PDB entry 8EH9 | electron microscopy, 3.90 A resolution | chains G and I of the 8 polymer chains in the assembly

Chain G:
Molecule: DNA-directed RNA polymerase subunit alpha
Source organism: Escherichia coli
Notes: EC 2.7.7.6
Reference sequence: P0A7Z6 (RPOA_ECO57); residue numbers follow UniProt; this construct covers 1-234
Sequence (239 residues; numbered 1 to 239; the number before each row is that of its first residue):
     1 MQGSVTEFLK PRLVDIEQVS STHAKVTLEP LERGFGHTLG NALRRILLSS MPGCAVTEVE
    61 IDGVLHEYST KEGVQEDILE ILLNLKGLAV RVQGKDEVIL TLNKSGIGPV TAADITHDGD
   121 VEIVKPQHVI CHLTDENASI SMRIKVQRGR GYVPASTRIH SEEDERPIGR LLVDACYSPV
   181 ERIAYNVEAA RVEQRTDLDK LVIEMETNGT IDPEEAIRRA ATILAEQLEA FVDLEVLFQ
Unresolved in the structure: 1-7, 160-165, 232-239
Construct notes: expression tag (235-239)

Chain I:
Molecule: DNA-directed RNA polymerase subunit beta
Source organism: Escherichia coli
Notes: EC 2.7.7.6
Reference sequence: P0A8V4 (RPOB_ECO57); residues 1-1342 here = UniProt positions 1-1342
Sequence (1342 residues; row label = number of the first residue in the row):
     1 MVYSYTEKKR IRKDFGKRPQ VLDVPYLLSI QLDSFQKFIE QDPEGQYGLE AAFRSVFPIQ
    61 SYSGNSELQY VSYRLGEPVF DVQECQIRGV TYSAPLRVKL RLVIYEREAP EGTVKDIKEQ
   121 EVYMGEIPLM TDNGTFVING TERVIVSQLH RSPGVFFDSD KGKTHSSGKV LYNARIIPYR
   181 GSWLDFEFDP KDNLFVRIDR RRKLPATIIL RALNYTTEQI LDLFFEKVIF EIRDNKLQME
   241 LVPERLRGET ASFDIEANGK VYVEKGRRIT ARHIRQLEKD DVKLIEVPVE YIAGKVVAKD
   301 YIDESTGELI CAANMELSLD LLAKLSQSGH KRIETLFTND LDHGPYISET LRVDPTNDRL
   361 SALVEIYRMM RPGEPPTREA AESLFENLFF SEDRYDLSAV GRMKFNRSLL REEIEGSGIL
   421 SKDDIIDVMK KLIDIRNGKG EVDDIDHLGN RRIRSVGEMA ENQFRVGLVR VERAVKERLS
   481 LGDLDTLMPQ DMINAKPISA AVKEFFGSSQ LSQFMDQNNP LSEITHKRRI SALGPGGLTR
   541 ERAGFEVRDV HPTHYGRVCP IETPEGPNIG LINSLSVYAQ TNEYGFLETP YRKVTDGVVT
   601 DEIHYLSAIE EGNYVIAQAN SNLDEEGHFV EDLVTCRSKG ESSLFSRDQV DYMDVSTQQV
   661 VSVGASLIPF LEHDDANRAL MGANMQRQAV PTLRADKPLV GTGMERAVAV DSGVTAVAKR
   721 GGVVQYVDAS RIVIKVNEDE MYPGEAGIDI YNLTKYTRSN QNTCINQMPC VSLGEPVERG
   781 DVLADGPSTD LGELALGQNM RVAFMPWNGY NFEDSILVSE RVVQEDRFTT IHIQELACVS
   841 RDTKLGPEEI TADIPNVGEA ALSKLDESGI VYIGAEVTGG DILVGKVTPK GETQLTPEEK
   901 LLRAIFGEKA SDVKDSSLRV PNGVSGTVID VQVFTRDGVE KDKRALEIEE MQLKQAKKDL
   961 SEELQILEAG LFSRIRAVLV AGGVEAEKLD KLPRDRWLEL GLTDEEKQNQ LEQLAEQYDE
  1021 LKHEFEKKLE AKRRKITQGD DLAPGVLKIV KVYLAVKRRI QPGDKMAGRH GNKGVISKIN
  1081 PIEDMPYDEN GTPVDIVLNP LGVPSRMNIG QILETHLGMA AKGIGDKINA MLKQQQEVAK
  1141 LREFIQRAYD LGADVRQKVD LSTFSDEEVM RLAENLRKGM PIATPVFDGA KEAEIKELLK
  1201 LGDLPTSGQI RLYDGRTGEQ FERPVTVGYM YMLKLNHLVD DKMHARSTGS YSLVTQQPLG
  1261 GKAQFGGQRF GEMEVWALEA YGAAYTLQEM LTVKSDDVNG RTKMYKNIVD GNHQMEPGMP
  1321 ESFNVLLKEI RSLGINIELE DE
Unresolved in the structure: 1, 891-914, 1342
Residues lining bound ligands: chapso (1N7): Gln46, Tyr47, Tyr179, Ser398, Ala399, Val400, Arg452, Glu458, Glu583, Tyr584
UniProt features mapped onto this chain:
  - modified residue (N6-acetyllysine): Lys1022, Lys1200

How chain G and chain I interact:
Residue-residue contacts (58; chain G residue first):
  Asn41(G) - Tyr1087(I)
  Asn41(G) - Arg1216(I)  hydrogen bond (side chain-backbone)
  Asn41(G) - Thr1217(I)  hydrogen bond (side chain-backbone)
  Asn41(G) - Gly1218(I)
  Arg44(G) - Tyr1087(I)
  Arg44(G) - Gly1091(I)  hydrogen bond (side chain-backbone)
  Arg45(G) - Glu1083(I)
  Arg45(G) - Asp1084(I)  salt bridge
  Arg45(G) - Gly1215(I)
  Arg45(G) - Arg1216(I)
  Leu48(G) - Ile1082(I)  hydrophobic
  Ser49(G) - Glu1083(I)
  Leu65(G) - Ile873(I)
  His66(G) - Ile873(I)
  His66(G) - Gly874(I)
  His66(G) - Thr927(I)
  His66(G) - Val928(I)
  His66(G) - Ile929(I)
  Tyr68(G) - Tyr756(I)
  Tyr68(G) - Ile831(I)  hydrophobic
  Tyr68(G) - Ile929(I)  hydrophobic
  Tyr68(G) - Ala1055(I)  hydrophobic
  Tyr68(G) - Lys1057(I)  hydrogen bond
  Thr70(G) - Ala729(I)
  Thr70(G) - Lys755(I)
  Glu72(G) - Lys958(I)  salt bridge
  Gly73(G) - Asp728(I)
  Val74(G) - Asp728(I)
  Val74(G) - Ala729(I)  hydrogen bond (backbone-backbone)
  Gln75(G) - Val727(I)
  Gln75(G) - Pro769(I)
  Gln75(G) - Val771(I)  hydrogen bond (side chain-backbone)
  Gln75(G) - Ser772(I)
  Asp77(G) - Lys755(I)  salt bridge
  Asp77(G) - Tyr756(I)
  Leu79(G) - Leu693(I)  hydrophobic
  Leu79(G) - Tyr756(I)
  Leu79(G) - Ile831(I)  hydrophobic
  Glu80(G) - Arg694(I)
  Leu83(G) - Leu693(I)  hydrophobic
  Leu83(G) - Arg694(I)
  Leu83(G) - Asp826(I)
  Lys86(G) - Gln824(I)  hydrogen bond (side chain-backbone)
  Ile107(G) - Leu773(I)  hydrophobic
  Thr134(G) - Tyr726(I)
  Thr134(G) - Val727(I)  hydrogen bond (side chain-backbone)
  Thr134(G) - Leu773(I)
  Tyr152(G) - Val823(I)  hydrogen bond (side chain-backbone)
  Tyr152(G) - Gln824(I)
  Ser156(G) - Arg1059(I)
  Leu172(G) - Glu876(I)
  Cys176(G) - Gln824(I)
  Arg182(G) - Asn1090(I)  hydrogen bond (side chain-backbone)
  Arg182(G) - Gly1091(I)
  Ala184(G) - Asn1090(I)
  Ala184(G) - Gly1091(I)
  Tyr185(G) - Tyr1087(I)  hydrogen bond
  Tyr185(G) - Gly1218(I)  hydrogen bond (side chain-backbone)
Other interface residues (no listed pair), chain G (35 interface residues in all): Glu67, Lys71, Glu76, Pro154, Ile168, Asp174, Glu181, Ile183
Other interface residues (no listed pair), chain I (42 interface residues in all): Asn766, Met768, Arg821, Ala875, Glu1089, Thr1092

Summary:
The interface between chain G and chain I involves 35 residues on one side and 42 on the other, with 12
hydrogen bonds and 3 salt bridges. Polar pairs include Arg45(G)-Asp1084(I), Glu72(G)-Lys958(I) and
Asp77(G)-Lys755(I). Bound to chain I: chapso.
Here chain G is DNA-directed RNA polymerase subunit alpha and chain I is DNA-directed RNA polymerase subunit
beta, both from Escherichia coli. Entry 8EH9 (Cryo-EM structure of his-elemental paused elongation complex
with a folded TL and a rotated RH-FL (2)) was determined by electron microscopy (same publication as 8EG7,
8EG8, 8EGB, 8EH8, 8EHA, 8EHF and 8EHI).
